PDB entry 7RTD | X-ray diffraction, 2.05 A resolution | chains A and C of the 3 polymer chains in the assembly

== Chain A ==
Name: HLA class I antigen
From: Homo sapiens
UniProt: Q53Z42 (Q53Z42_HUMAN); residues -23 to 341 here correspond to UniProt positions 1-365 (UniProt number = residue number + 24)
Amino-acid sequence (365 residues; each row starts with the number of its first residue; numbers below 1 keep their minus sign (Met-23 is residue -23)):
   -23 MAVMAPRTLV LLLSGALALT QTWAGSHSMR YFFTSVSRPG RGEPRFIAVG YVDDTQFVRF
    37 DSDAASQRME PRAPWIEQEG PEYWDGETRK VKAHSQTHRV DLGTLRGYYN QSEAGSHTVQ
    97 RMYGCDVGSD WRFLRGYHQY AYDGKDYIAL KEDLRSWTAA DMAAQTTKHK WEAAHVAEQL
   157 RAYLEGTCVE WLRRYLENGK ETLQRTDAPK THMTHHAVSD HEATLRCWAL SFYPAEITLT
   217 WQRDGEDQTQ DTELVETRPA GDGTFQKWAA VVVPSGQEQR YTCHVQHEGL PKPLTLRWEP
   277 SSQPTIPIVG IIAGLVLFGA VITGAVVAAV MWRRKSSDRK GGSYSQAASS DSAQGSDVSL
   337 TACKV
Not modelled in the structure: -23 to 0, 275-341
Cystine bridges: Cys101-Cys164, Cys203-Cys259

== Chain C ==
Name: Spike protein S1
Notes: fragment: epitope YLQPRTFLL
UniProt: P0DTC2 (SPIKE_SARS2); residues 1-9 here correspond to UniProt positions 269-277 (UniProt number = residue number + 268)
Amino-acid sequence (9 residues; numbered 1 to 9; the number before each row is that of its first residue):
     1 YLQPRTFLL

== Chain A / chain C interface ==
Pairs across the interface (45):
  Met5(A) - Tyr1(C)
  Tyr7(A) - Tyr1(C)  hydrogen bond (side chain-backbone)
  Tyr7(A) - Leu2(C)  hydrophobic
  Phe9(A) - Leu2(C)  hydrophobic
  Met45(A) - Leu2(C)  hydrophobic
  Glu63(A) - Tyr1(C)
  Glu63(A) - Leu2(C)  hydrogen bond (side chain-backbone)
  Lys66(A) - Tyr1(C)
  Lys66(A) - Leu2(C)  hydrogen bond (side chain-backbone)
  Lys66(A) - Gln3(C)
  Lys66(A) - Pro4(C)
  Val67(A) - Leu2(C)
  His70(A) - Gln3(C)
  His70(A) - Thr6(C)
  Thr73(A) - Thr6(C)  hydrogen bond
  Thr73(A) - Phe7(C)
  Thr73(A) - Leu8(C)
  Val76(A) - Leu8(C)  hydrophobic
  Asp77(A) - Leu8(C)
  Asp77(A) - Leu9(C)  hydrogen bond (side chain-backbone)
  Thr80(A) - Leu9(C)
  Leu81(A) - Leu9(C)  hydrophobic
  Tyr84(A) - Leu9(C)  hydrogen bond (side chain-backbone)
  Tyr99(A) - Leu2(C)
  Tyr99(A) - Gln3(C)  hydrogen bond (side chain-backbone)
  His114(A) - Gln3(C)  hydrogen bond
  Tyr116(A) - Phe7(C)
  Tyr116(A) - Leu9(C)  hydrophobic
  Tyr123(A) - Leu9(C)  hydrophobic
  Thr143(A) - Leu9(C)  hydrogen bond (side chain-backbone)
  Lys146(A) - Leu8(C)
  Lys146(A) - Leu9(C)  hydrogen bond (side chain-backbone)
  Trp147(A) - Phe7(C)
  Trp147(A) - Leu8(C)  hydrogen bond (side chain-backbone)
  Trp147(A) - Leu9(C)  hydrophobic
  Val152(A) - Phe7(C)  hydrophobic
  Gln155(A) - Arg5(C)  hydrogen bond
  Gln155(A) - Phe7(C)
  Leu156(A) - Gln3(C)
  Tyr159(A) - Tyr1(C)  hydrogen bond (side chain-backbone)
  Tyr159(A) - Leu2(C)
  Tyr159(A) - Gln3(C)
  Thr163(A) - Tyr1(C)
  Trp167(A) - Tyr1(C)  hydrophobic
  Tyr171(A) - Tyr1(C)  hydrogen bond (side chain-backbone)
Other interface residues (no listed pair), chain A (34 interface residues in all): Phe33, Tyr59, Ala69, Arg97, Ile124, Leu160

== In short ==
34 residues of chain A and 9 residues of chain C are in contact, with 14 hydrogen bonds. Polar pairs include
Tyr7(A)-Tyr1(C), Glu63(A)-Leu2(C) and Lys66(A)-Leu2(C).
Here chain A is HLA class I antigen (Homo sapiens) and chain C is Spike protein S1. Entry 7RTD (SARS-CoV-2
Spike-derived peptide S269-277 (YLQPRTFLL) presented by HLA-A*02:01) was determined by X-ray diffraction
together with 7RTR from the same study.
